8GLN - chains A and D of the 4 polymer chains in the assembly; structure by electron microscopy, 2.20 A resolution.

[Chain A]
Molecule: Protein involved in gliding motility SprA
From: Flavobacterium johnsoniae
UniProtKB: A0A1M5G5I4 (A0A1M5G5I4_FLAJO); residue numbers follow UniProt; this construct covers 1-2403
Chain sequence (2403 residues; each row starts with the number of its first residue):
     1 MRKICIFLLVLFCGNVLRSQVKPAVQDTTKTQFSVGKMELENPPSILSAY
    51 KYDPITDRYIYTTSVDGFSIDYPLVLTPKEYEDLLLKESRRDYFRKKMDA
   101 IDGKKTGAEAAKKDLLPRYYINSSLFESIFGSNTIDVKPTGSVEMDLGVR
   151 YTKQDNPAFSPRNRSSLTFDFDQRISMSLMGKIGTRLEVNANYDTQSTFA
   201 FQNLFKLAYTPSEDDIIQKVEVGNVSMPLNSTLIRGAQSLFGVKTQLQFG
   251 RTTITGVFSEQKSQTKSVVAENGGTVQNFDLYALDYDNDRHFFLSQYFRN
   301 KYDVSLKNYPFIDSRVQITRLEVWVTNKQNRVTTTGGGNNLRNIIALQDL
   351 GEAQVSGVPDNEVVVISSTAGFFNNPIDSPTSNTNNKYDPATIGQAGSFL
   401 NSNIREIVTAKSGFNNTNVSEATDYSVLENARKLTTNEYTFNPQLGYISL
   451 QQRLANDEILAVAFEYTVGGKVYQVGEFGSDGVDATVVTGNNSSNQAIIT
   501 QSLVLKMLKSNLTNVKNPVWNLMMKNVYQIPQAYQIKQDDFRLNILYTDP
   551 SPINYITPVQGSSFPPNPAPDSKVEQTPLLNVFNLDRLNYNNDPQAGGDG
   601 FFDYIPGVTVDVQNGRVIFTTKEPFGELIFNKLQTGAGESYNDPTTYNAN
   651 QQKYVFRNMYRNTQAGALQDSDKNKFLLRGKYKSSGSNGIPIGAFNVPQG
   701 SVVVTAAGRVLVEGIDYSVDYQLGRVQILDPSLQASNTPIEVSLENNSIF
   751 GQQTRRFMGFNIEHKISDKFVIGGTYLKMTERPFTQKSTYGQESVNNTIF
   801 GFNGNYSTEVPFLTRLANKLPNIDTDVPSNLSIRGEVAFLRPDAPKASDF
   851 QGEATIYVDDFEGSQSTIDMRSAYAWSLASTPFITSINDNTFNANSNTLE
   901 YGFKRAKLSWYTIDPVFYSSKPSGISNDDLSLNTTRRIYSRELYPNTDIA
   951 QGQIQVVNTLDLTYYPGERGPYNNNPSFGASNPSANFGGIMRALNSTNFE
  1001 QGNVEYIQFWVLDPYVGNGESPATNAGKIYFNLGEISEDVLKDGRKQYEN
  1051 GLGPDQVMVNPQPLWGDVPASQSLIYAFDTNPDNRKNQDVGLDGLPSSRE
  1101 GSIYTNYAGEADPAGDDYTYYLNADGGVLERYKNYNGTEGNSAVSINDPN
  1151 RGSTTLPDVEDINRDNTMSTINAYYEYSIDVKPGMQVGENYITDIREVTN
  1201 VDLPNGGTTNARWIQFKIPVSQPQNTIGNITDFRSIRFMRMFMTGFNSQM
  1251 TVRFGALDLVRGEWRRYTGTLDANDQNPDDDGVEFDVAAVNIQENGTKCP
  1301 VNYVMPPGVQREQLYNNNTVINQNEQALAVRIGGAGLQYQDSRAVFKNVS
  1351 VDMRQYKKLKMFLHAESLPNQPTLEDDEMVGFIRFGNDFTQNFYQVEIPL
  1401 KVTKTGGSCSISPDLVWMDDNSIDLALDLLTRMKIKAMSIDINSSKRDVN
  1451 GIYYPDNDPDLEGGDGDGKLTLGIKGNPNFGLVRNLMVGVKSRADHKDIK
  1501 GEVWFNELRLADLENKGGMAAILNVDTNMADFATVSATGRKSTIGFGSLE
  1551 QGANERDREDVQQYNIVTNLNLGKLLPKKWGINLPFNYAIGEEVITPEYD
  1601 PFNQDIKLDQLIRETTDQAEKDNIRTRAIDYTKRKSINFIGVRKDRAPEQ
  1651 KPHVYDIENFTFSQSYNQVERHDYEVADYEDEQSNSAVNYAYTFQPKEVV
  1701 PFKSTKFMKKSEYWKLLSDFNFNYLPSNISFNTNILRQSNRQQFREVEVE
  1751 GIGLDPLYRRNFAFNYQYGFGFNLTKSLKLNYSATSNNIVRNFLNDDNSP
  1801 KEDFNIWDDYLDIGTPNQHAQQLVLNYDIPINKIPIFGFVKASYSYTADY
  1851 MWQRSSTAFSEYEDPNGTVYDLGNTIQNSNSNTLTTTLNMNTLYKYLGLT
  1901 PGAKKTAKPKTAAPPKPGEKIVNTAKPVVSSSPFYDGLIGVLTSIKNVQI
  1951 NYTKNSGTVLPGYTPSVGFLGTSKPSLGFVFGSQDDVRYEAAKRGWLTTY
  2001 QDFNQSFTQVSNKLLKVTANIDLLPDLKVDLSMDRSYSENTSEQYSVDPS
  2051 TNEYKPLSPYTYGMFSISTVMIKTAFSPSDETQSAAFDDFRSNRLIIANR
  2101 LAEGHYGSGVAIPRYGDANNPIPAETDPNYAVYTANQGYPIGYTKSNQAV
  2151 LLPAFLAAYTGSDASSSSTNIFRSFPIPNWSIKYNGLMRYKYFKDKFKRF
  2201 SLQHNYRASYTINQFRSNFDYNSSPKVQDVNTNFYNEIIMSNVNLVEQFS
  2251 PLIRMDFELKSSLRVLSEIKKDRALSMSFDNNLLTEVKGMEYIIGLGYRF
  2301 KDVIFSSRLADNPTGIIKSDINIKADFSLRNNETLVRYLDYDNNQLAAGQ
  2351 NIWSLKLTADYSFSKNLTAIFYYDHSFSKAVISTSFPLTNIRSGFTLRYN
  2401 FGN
Disordered / not traced: 1-128, 1697-1720, 1893-1940, 2306-2315, 2402-2403
Residues lining bound ligands: Lauryl Maltose Neopentyl Glycol (LMN): V143, E144, M145, I2317, F2363, S2364, K2365, N2366, L2367, L2397, Y2399

[Chain D]
Molecule: RemZ
From: Flavobacterium johnsoniae
UniProtKB: A5FLT3 (A5FLT3_FLAJ1); numbering as in UniProt (aligned over 1-1114)
Chain sequence (1114 residues; row label = number of the first residue in the row):
     1 MDVQAWGGGGAGGGASGAVLDGRAAAGGGGGAYARSNITVAAGATLNASV
    51 AGTTTNALVSGAAVNGAAGGSSTILGFETSILALGGGGGGANNAGGTPAG
   101 GAGGSAASSVGNVSKLDGAAGGNGVTGAIGLLTVSGAGGTAGGGGGAGGA
   151 GVASVALGNGPGNAGTAPGGGGSGAMQSLLGGAQIGGSGAAGRVIITYTC
   201 PTYSITGISAANVCNSVGTTSVVTLTSSGGGLPIGPYVVTYNRSNPSGTG
   251 LTAIMNVTTPGTGTFTAAGLNVIGTSNITVTNLTSAACSSNISTNNVASL
   301 TVFAATVGGTLAGTATVCSGATSGTLTLSGQTGSIIKWESSVSPFTVWTT
   351 IPNTTNTYTSGALTETSQFRAVIQNGNCAVVNSSIATITVNPLPQGSLSA
   401 NGPFCVTGSGQLTFTATAGTGPYTIVYKENGGADRTAANISSGVAFPTFT
   451 TPVTTTTVYTLVSVTGANTCSRSSGFTNNTATITVNSRIATPGFGTVTQP
   501 DCVTSTGSVVLTGLPAGSWTITQSGTASQTYNSSGTTYTISNLAVGNYTF
   551 TVQDAANCPSLATSTLTLIAPVVNIWNGTSWSKGSPPISTDVVRFSGNYS
   601 TTGNLSGCSLIVDSGFTVTVNSNHTLTISNAVTNNGGQLIFENNSSLLQT
   651 NNVTNVGNITYKRITPPVRRYDLTYWSSPITRTPPFTLYDLSPGTLADKY
   701 YSYDPVAGWVISFNGTQQMVPGRGYVVRAPQTNDLNTGANYLGAFVGVPN
   751 NGPISVSLGTAEAFQLLGNPYPSAIYADQFIANNSANLYGTLYFWTHNSL
   801 PSSSTPGGAQYNYDNNDYAVYNLSGSIIVGGMTGQGATTPGNQSAPLGYI
   851 AAGQGFFVVSKTAGNAVFTNSMRVAANNTQFYKTNKSAIERHRVWINLTN
   901 TQGAFKQLLIGYIEGATNFWDHNYDAITADANPHLDFYSINEGQNLVIQG
   951 RSLPFNESDVVPLGYRSAIAGEFSISLDHADGDLTNHAVYLEDKLTNTLH
  1001 NLQTSNYTFNTAIGTFSDRFVIRYTTATLGTDDFENQTNSFYVSVKDKTI
  1051 KLNSTEDVMREVSIFDISGKLLYNNKKVENTEFQVSNFQSGNQVLIVKVT
  1101 LDNGNIITKKIVFN
Disordered / not traced: 1-1039

[Interface between chain A and chain D]
Pairs across the interface (27):
  F199(A) - K1098(D)
  F199(A) - I1106(D)  hydrophobic
  Q452(A) - N1080(D)  hydrogen bond
  Q452(A) - E1082(D)
  Q532(A) - R1060(D)
  Q532(A) - E1079(D)  hydrogen bond
  F695(A) - N1103(D)
  F695(A) - G1104(D)
  F695(A) - N1105(D)
  S748(A) - I1106(D)
  F750(A) - F1065(D)  hydrophobic
  F750(A) - K1098(D)
  F750(A) - I1106(D)  hydrophobic
  T867(A) - Q1089(D)
  I868(A) - Q1089(D)
  D869(A) - K1048(D)
  D869(A) - Q1089(D)  hydrogen bond (backbone-side chain)
  S872(A) - K1048(D)  hydrogen bond
  Q953(A) - Q1093(D)
  I954(A) - Q1093(D)
  N995(A) - D1047(D)  hydrogen bond
  R1261(A) - N1087(D)
  L1314(A) - K1070(D)
  Y1315(A) - S1068(D)
  N1316(A) - D1066(D)
  N1316(A) - I1067(D)
  N1316(A) - S1068(D)
Interface residues without a listed pair, chain A (21 interface residues in all): G751, S996, N1317, Q1323
Interface residues without a listed pair, chain D (26 interface residues in all): T1049, S1063, T1081, S1086, G1091, T1100, T1108

[Overview]
Chain A and chain D form an interface of 21 and 26 residues respectively; the contacts include 5 hydrogen
bonds. Polar pairs include Q452(A)-N1080(D), Q532(A)-E1079(D) and D869(A)-Q1089(D). Ligands of chain A: Lauryl
Maltose Neopentyl Glycol.
Here chain A is Protein involved in gliding motility SprA and chain D is RemZ, both from Flavobacterium
johnsoniae. Entry 8GLN (The Type 9 Secretion System in vivo assembled, RemZ substrate bound complex -
conformation 2) was determined by electron microscopy.
